Entry 6GAT (solution NMR); this record covers chains B and A of the 3 polymer chains in the assembly.

# Chain B
Molecule: 13-nt DNA strand
Sequence (13 nucleotides; numbered 101 to 113; the number before each row is that of its first residue):
   101 CAGTGATAGA GAC

# Chain A
Protein: Nitrogen regulatory protein area
Source organism: Emericella nidulans
Notes: fragment: dna binding domain
UniProtKB: P17429 (AREA_EMENI); residues 1-66 here correspond to UniProt positions 662-727 (UniProt number = residue number + 661)
Amino-acid sequence (66 residues; row label = number of the first residue in the row):
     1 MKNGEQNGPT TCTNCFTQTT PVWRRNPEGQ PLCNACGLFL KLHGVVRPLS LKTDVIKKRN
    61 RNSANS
Construct notes: conflict Met-1 (Thr662 in P17429); engineered mutation Val-22 (Leu683 in P17429)
Ion coordination: Zn2+: Cys-12, Cys-15, Cys-33, Cys-36
UniProt features mapped onto this chain:
  - zinc finger: Cys-12 to Cys-36 (GATA-type)
  - DNA-binding region: Asn-60 to Ser-66 (H-T-H motif)
Reported in the primary citation:
  - binding site for the 13-nt DNA strand (chain B): Val-22, Arg-24
  - mutagenesis - L22V (30-fold): decreased binding to CGATAG
  - conformationally variable residues: Val-22, Arg-24
  - contacts within the chain: Asn-26/Gln-30

# Chain B / chain A interface
Pairs across the interface (9; chain B residue first):
  DT104(B) with Val-22(A), base contact; Trp-23(A), phosphate contact; Arg-24(A), base contact; Arg-25(A), phosphate contact
  DG105(B) with Arg-24(A), phosphate contact; Lys-41(A), phosphate contact
  DA106(B) with Leu-38(A), base contact
  DG109(B) with Arg-59(A), sugar contact
  DA110(B) with Arg-59(A), sugar contact
Interface residues without a listed pair, chain B (7 interface residues in all): DG103, DG111
Interface residues without a listed pair, chain A (8 interface residues in all): Lys-57

# In short
The interface between chain B and chain A involves 7 residues on one side and 8 on the other. From UniProt: a
DNA-binding region on chain A. From the paper: a binding site for the 13-nt DNA strand (chain B) at Val-22(A)
and Arg-24(A); L22V of chain A reduces binding to CGATAG.
Chain B is a 13-nt DNA strand and chain A is Nitrogen regulatory protein area (Emericella nidulans); the
structure, Solution NMR structure of the L22V mutant DNA binding domain of area complexed to a 13 ..., was
determined by solution NMR, deposited together with 7GAT.
